PDB entry 8FS7 | electron microscopy, 2.85 A resolution | chains D and G of the 11 polymer chains in the assembly

Chain D:
Molecule: Replication factor C subunit 2
Organism: Saccharomyces cerevisiae
UniProtKB: P40348 (RFC2_YEAST); residues 1-353 here = UniProt positions 1-353
Amino-acid sequence (353 residues; numbered 1 to 353; the number before each row is that of its first residue):
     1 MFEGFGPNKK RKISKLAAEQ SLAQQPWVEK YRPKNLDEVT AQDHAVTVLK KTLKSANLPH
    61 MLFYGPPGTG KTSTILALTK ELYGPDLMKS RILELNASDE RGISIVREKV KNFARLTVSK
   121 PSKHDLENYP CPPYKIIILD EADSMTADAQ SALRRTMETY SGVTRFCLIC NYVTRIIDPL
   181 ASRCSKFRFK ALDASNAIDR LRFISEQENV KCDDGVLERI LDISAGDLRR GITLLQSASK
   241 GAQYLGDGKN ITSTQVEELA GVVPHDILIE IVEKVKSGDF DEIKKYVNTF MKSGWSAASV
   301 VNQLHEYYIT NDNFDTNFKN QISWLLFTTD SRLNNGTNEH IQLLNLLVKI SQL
Unresolved in the structure: 1-23
Bound ions: Mg2+: Thr-72 (together with ATP-gamma-S)
Residues lining bound ligands:
  - ATP-gamma-S (AGS; phosphothiophosphoric acid-adenylate ester), molecule 1: Val-28, Glu-29, Tyr-31, Arg-32, Pro-33, Glu-38, Val-39, Thr-40, Gln-42, Pro-67, Gly-68, Thr-69, Gly-70, Lys-71, Thr-72, Ser-73, Asn-171, Leu-192, Arg-200, Leu-228, Arg-229, Ile-232
  - ATP-gamma-S (AGS), molecule 2: Arg-154, Glu-158, Pro-179, Arg-183
UniProt features mapped onto this chain:
  - binding site (ATP): Val-28, Arg-32, Gly-65 to Ser-73, Asn-171, Arg-229
  - modified residue: Met-1 (N-acetylmethionine)
What the authors report for this chain:
  - binding site for Template strand: Ile-103, Arg-107

Chain G:
Molecule: DNA damage checkpoint control protein RAD17
Organism: Saccharomyces cerevisiae
UniProtKB: A0A8H4BW58 (A0A8H4BW58_YEASX); residue numbers follow UniProt; this construct covers 1-401
Amino-acid sequence (401 residues; row label = number of the first residue in the row):
     1 MRINSELANK FSASTVHLEH ITTALSCLTP FGSKDDVLIF IDADGLSFVR ENNHVIKIQL
    61 LLSRELFMSY SYRNETEDHM KLCVKINHIL DSVSVMNRNS DDIVECTLSY DGHGSPFVLI
   121 FEDSFISERV EYSTYLIKDF DTNGLELDRE RISFEAIIKG EALHSALKDL KEIGCKECYV
   181 YAKTEANDEN VFALISKSQL GFSKIKLPSN RSILEKLQVF DGDSTTVIDG FAVIGFFDFT
   241 SFDKIRKSTK IASKVLFRMD VHGVLSVNIL SQTDDVIITD TTRPSNNRPG SIRQLQLPKD
   301 YPGIVIEVCM LEKESIDEAA QTEIELLMET NELGNRNSFK KSTIRKRYGT DKGNETSNDN
   361 LLQLNGKKIK LPSEEENNKN RESEDEENHC KYPTKDIPIF F
Unresolved in the structure: 1-8, 138-143, 273-296, 331-401

Chain D / chain G interface:
Pairs across the interface (19; chain D residue first):
  Asn-112(D) with Tyr-135(G)
  Arg-115(D) with Cys-83(G), hydrogen bond; Tyr-135(G); Leu-136(G), hydrogen bond (backbone-backbone)
  Leu-116(D) with Ser-133(G); Thr-134(G); Tyr-135(G), hydrophobic
  Thr-117(D) with His-113(G); Gly-114(G); Thr-134(G), hydrogen bond (backbone-backbone); Tyr-135(G); Leu-136(G)
  Val-118(D) with Gly-114(G)
  Ser-119(D) with Gly-114(G)
  Lys-120(D) with Asp-111(G), salt bridge; His-113(G); Gly-114(G); Ser-115(G), hydrogen bond
  Val-163(D) with Leu-136(G), hydrophobic
Also at the interface, not in a pair above, chain G (10 interface residues in all): Asp-36

Summary:
Chain D and chain G form an interface of 8 and 10 residues respectively, with 4 hydrogen bonds and 1 salt
bridge. Polar pairs include Lys-120(D)/Asp-111(G), Arg-115(D)/Cys-83(G) and Lys-120(D)/Ser-115(G). Chain D
binds ATP-gamma-S. UniProt lists 13 ATP-binding residues on chain D. From the paper: a binding site for
Template strand at Ile-103(D) and Arg-107(D).
Here chain D is Replication factor C subunit 2 and chain G is DNA damage checkpoint control protein RAD17,
both from Saccharomyces cerevisiae. Entry 8FS7 (Structure of S. cerevisiae Rad24-RFC loading the 9-1-1 clamp
onto a 10-nt gapped DNA in step ...) was determined by electron microscopy (same publication as 8FS3, 8FS4,
8FS5, 8FS6 and 8FS8).
